6W1G - chain A; structure by X-ray diffraction, 1.14 A resolution.

[Chain A]
Protein: Hydroxyglutarate synthase
Organism: Pseudomonas putida
UniProtKB: Q88CC1 (Q88CC1_PSEPK); residues 1-464 here = UniProt positions 1-464
Sequence (464 residues; each row starts with the number of its first residue):
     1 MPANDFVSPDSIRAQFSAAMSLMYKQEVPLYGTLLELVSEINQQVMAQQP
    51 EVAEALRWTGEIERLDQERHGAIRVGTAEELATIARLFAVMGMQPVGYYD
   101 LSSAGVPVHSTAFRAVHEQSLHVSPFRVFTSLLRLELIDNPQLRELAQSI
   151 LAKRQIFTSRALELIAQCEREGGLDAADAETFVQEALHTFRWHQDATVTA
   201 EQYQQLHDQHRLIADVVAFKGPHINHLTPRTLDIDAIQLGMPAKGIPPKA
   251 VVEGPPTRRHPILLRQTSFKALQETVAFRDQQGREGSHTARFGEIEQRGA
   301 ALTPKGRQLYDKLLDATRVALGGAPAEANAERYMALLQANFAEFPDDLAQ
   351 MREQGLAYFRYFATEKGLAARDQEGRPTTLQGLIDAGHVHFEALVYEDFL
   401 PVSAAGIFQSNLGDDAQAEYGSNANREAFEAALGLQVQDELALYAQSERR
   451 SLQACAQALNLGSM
Unresolved in the structure: 1-2, 279-286, 405-421, 462-464
Ion coordination: Ni2+: H70, H226, E294
Reported in the primary citation:
  - Ni2+ coordination: H70, H226, E294
  - specificity-determining residues: R74
  - mutagenesis - V402P: decreased catalytic activity on 2OA

[Overview]
H70, H226 and E294 coordinate Ni2+. From the paper: V402P reduces catalytic activity on 2OA; Ni2+ coordination
by H70, H226 and E294.
Chain A is Hydroxyglutarate synthase (Pseudomonas putida); the structure, Crystal structure of the
hydroxyglutarate synthase from Pseudomonas putida, was determined by X-ray diffraction, deposited together
with 6W1H and 6W1K.
